3DHG - chains A and C of the 3 polymer chains in the assembly; structure by X-ray diffraction, 1.85 A resolution.

Chain A:
Molecule: toluene 4-monooxygenase hydroxylase alpha subunit
Organism: Pseudomonas mendocina
UniProtKB: Q6Q8Q7 (Q6Q8Q7_PSEME); residue numbers follow UniProt; this construct covers 1-500
Sequence (500 residues; each row starts with the number of its first residue):
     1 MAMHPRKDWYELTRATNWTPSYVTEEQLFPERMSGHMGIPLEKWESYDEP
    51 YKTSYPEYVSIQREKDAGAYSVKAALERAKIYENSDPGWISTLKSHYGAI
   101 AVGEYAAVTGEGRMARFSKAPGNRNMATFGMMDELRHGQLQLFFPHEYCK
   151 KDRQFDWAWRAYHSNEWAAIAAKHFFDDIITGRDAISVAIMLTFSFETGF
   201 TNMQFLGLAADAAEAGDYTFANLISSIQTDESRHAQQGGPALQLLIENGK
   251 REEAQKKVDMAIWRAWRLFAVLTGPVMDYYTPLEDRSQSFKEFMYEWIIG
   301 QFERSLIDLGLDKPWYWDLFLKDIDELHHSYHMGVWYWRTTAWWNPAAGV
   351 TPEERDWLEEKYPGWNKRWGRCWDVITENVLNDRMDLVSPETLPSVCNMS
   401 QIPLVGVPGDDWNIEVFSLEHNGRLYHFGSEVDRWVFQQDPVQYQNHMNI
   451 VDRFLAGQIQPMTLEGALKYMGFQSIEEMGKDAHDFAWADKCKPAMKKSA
Not modelled in the structure: 1, 493-500
Bound ions: Fe ion site 1: E104, E134, H137; Fe ion site 2: E134, E197, E231, H234
Reported in the primary citation:
  - Fe ion coordination: E104, E134, H137, E197, E231, H234
  - contacts within the chain: N202-Q228 (hydrogen bond)
  - catalytic residues: T201 (proposed by the authors, not directly observed)

Chain C:
Molecule: toluene 4-monooxygenase hydroxylase gamma subunit
Organism: Pseudomonas mendocina
Notes: EC 1.14.13.-
UniProtKB: Q00457 (TMOB_PSEME); residue numbers follow UniProt; this construct covers 1-84
Sequence (84 residues; numbered 1 to 84; the number before each row is that of its first residue):
     1 MSAFPVHAAFEKDFLVQLVVVDLNDSMDQVAEKVAYHCVNRRVAPREGVM
    51 RVRKHRSTELFPRDMTIAESGLNPTEVIDVVFEE
Not modelled in the structure: 1, 84
Bound ions: Ca2+ near A68 (its only coordinating residue here)

Chain A / chain C interface:
Contacting residue pairs (69):
  S330(A) with F14(C)
  M333(A) with F14(C), hydrophobic
  G334(A) with F14(C)
  Y337(A) with R41(C), hydrogen bond; R42(C)
  W338(A) with L15(C), hydrophobic; Q17(C)
  C372(A) with K12(C); R42(C), hydrogen bond (side chain-backbone)
  V375(A) with N40(C); R41(C); R42(C); V43(C); A44(C)
  I376(A) with R41(C)
  N379(A) with N40(C)
  D386(A) with R41(C), hydrogen bond (backbone-side chain)
  L387(A) with N40(C); R41(C)
  S389(A) with R41(C), hydrogen bond (backbone-side chain)
  E391(A) with Y36(C), hydrogen bond; H37(C); R41(C), salt bridge
  T392(A) with Q17(C); L18(C), hydrogen bond (side chain-backbone); H37(C)
  L393(A) with Q17(C); L18(C), hydrogen bond (backbone-backbone)
  P394(A) with L15(C), hydrophobic; V16(C)
  S395(A) with H7(C); V16(C), hydrogen bond (backbone-backbone); Q17(C), hydrogen bond (side chain-backbone); L18(C), hydrogen bond (side chain-backbone)
  L404(A) with L15(C); V16(C), hydrogen bond (backbone-backbone)
  V405(A) with F14(C)
  G406(A) with F14(C), hydrogen bond (backbone-backbone)
  P408(A) with K12(C); D13(C); F14(C), hydrophobic
  G409(A) with K12(C), hydrogen bond (backbone-backbone)
  W412(A) with A9(C); F10(C), hydrogen bond (side chain-backbone); E11(C); K12(C); D13(C), hydrogen bond (side chain-backbone); R53(C); V81(C), hydrophobic
  N413(A) with R56(C), hydrogen bond
  I414(A) with A9(C), hydrophobic; F14(C); L15(C); V16(C), hydrophobic; H55(C), hydrogen bond (backbone-side chain); R56(C), hydrogen bond (backbone-side chain)
  E415(A) with H55(C); R56(C), salt bridge
  V416(A) with V16(C), hydrophobic; H55(C)
  L425(A) with T75(C); E76(C)
  H427(A) with H7(C); T75(C), hydrogen bond (side chain-backbone); V77(C)
  F454(A) with L18(C), hydrophobic
  L455(A) with P5(C), hydrophobic; L18(C), hydrophobic; T75(C)
Other interface residues (no listed pair), chain A (36 interface residues in all): R371, V407, S418, E420, V451
Other interface residues (no listed pair), chain C (27 interface residues in all): D79

In short:
Chain A and chain C form an interface of 36 and 27 residues respectively, with 19 hydrogen bonds and 2 salt
bridges. Polar contacts include E391(A)-R41(C), E415(A)-R56(C) and Y337(A)-R41(C). From the paper: the
catalytic residue T201(A); Fe ion coordination by E104(A), E134(A) and H137(A) among others.
Chain A is toluene 4-monooxygenase hydroxylase alpha subunit and chain C is toluene 4-monooxygenase
hydroxylase gamma subunit, both from Pseudomonas mendocina; the structure, Crystal Structure of Toluene
4-Monoxygenase Hydroxylase, was determined by X-ray diffraction together with 3DHH and 3DHI from the same
study.
